PDB entry 1JIP | X-ray diffraction, 2.00 A resolution | chain A

Chain A:
Name: Cytochrome P450 107A1
Source organism: Saccharopolyspora erythraea
Notes: EC 1.-.-.-
UniProtKB: Q00441 (CPXJ_SACER); residues 2-404 here = UniProt positions 2-404
Amino-acid sequence (403 residues; each row starts with the number of its first residue):
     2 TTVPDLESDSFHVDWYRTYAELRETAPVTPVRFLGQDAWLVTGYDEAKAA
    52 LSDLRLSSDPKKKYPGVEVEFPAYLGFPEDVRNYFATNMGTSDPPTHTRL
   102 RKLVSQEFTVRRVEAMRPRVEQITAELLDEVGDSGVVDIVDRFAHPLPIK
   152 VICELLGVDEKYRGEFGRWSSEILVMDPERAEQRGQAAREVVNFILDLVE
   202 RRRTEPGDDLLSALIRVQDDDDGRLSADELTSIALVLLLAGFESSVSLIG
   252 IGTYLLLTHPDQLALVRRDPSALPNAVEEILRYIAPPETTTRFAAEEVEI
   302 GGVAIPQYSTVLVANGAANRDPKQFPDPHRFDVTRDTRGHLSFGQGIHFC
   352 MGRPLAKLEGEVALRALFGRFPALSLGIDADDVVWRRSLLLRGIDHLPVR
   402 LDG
Differences from the reference sequence: engineered mutation Ser245 (Ala in Q00441)
UniProt features mapped onto this chain:
  - binding site (heme): Cys351

Overview:
From UniProt: heme-binding residue Cys351.
Chain A is Cytochrome P450 107A1 (Saccharopolyspora erythraea); the structure, P450eryF(A245S)/ketoconazole,
was determined by X-ray diffraction (same publication as 1JIN and 1JIO).
